5LSJ - chains A and B of the 5 polymer chains in the assembly; structure by X-ray diffraction, 3.25 A resolution.

== Chain A ==
Name: Protein MIS12 homolog
Organism: Homo sapiens
Reference sequence: Q9H081 (MIS12_HUMAN); numbering as in UniProt (aligned over 1-205)
Amino-acid sequence (205 residues; numbered 1 to 205; the number before each row is that of its first residue):
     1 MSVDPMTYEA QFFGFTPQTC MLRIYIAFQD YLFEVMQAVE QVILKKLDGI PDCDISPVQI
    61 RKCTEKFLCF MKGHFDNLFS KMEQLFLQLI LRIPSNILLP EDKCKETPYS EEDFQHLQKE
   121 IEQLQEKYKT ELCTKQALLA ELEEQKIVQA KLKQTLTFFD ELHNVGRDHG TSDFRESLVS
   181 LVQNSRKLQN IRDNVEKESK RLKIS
Unresolved in the structure: 1, 201-205
What the authors report for this chain:
  - mutagenesis - Y8A/F12A/F13A, D30A/E34A/E65A/D76A, E65A/D76A: decreased binding to Centromere protein C
  - mutagenesis - Y8A/F12A/F13A: abolished localization
  - mutagenesis - D30A/E34A (3-fold): decreased binding to FAMCENP-C1-21
  - mutagenesis - D30A/E34A/E65A/D76A: decreased localization

== Chain B ==
Name: Polyamine-modulated factor 1
Organism: Homo sapiens
Reference sequence: Q6P1K2 (PMF1_HUMAN); residue numbers follow UniProt; this construct covers 31-205
Amino-acid sequence (176 residues; numbered 30 to 205; the number before each row is that of its first residue):
    30 MTISRVKLLD TMVDTFLQKL VAAGSYQRFT DCYKCFYQLQ PAMTQQIYDK FIAQLQTSIR
    90 EEISDIKEEG NLEAVLNALD KIVEEGKVRK EPAWRPSGIP EKDLHSVMAP YFLQQRDTLR
   150 RHVQKQEAEN QQLADAVLAG RRQVEELQLQ VQAQQQAWQA LHREQRELVA VLREPE
Unresolved in the structure: 30, 204-205
Construct notes: initiating methionine (30)

== Interface between chain A and chain B ==
Residue-residue contacts (142):
  Y8(A) - R124(B)
  Y8(A) - P125(B)
  F12(A) - V104(B)
  F12(A) - L108(B)  hydrophobic
  F13(A) - L105(B)  hydrophobic
  F13(A) - L108(B)  hydrophobic
  R23(A) - E98(B)  salt bridge
  A27(A) - E91(B)
  F28(A) - F45(B)  hydrophobic
  F28(A) - I88(B)  hydrophobic
  F28(A) - I92(B)  hydrophobic
  Y31(A) - S87(B)
  Y31(A) - E91(B)  hydrogen bond
  V35(A) - F80(B)  hydrophobic
  V35(A) - L84(B)
  M36(A) - F80(B)  hydrophobic
  V39(A) - I76(B)
  V39(A) - F80(B)  hydrophobic
  V42(A) - I76(B)  hydrophobic
  I43(A) - Y62(B)  hydrophobic
  I43(A) - F65(B)  hydrophobic
  I43(A) - I76(B)  hydrophobic
  K46(A) - M72(B)
  Q59(A) - C64(B)
  C63(A) - C61(B)  hydrogen bond (side chain-backbone)
  C63(A) - Y62(B)  hydrophobic
  T64(A) - Y62(B)  hydrogen bond
  K66(A) - C61(B)
  F67(A) - G53(B)
  F67(A) - R57(B)
  F67(A) - F58(B)  hydrophobic
  F67(A) - C61(B)  hydrophobic
  F70(A) - A52(B)  hydrophobic
  F70(A) - G53(B)
  F70(A) - R57(B)
  M71(A) - A52(B)  hydrophobic
  M71(A) - G53(B)
  H74(A) - A52(B)
  F75(A) - F45(B)  hydrophobic
  F75(A) - L49(B)  hydrophobic
  L78(A) - F45(B)
  L78(A) - K48(B)
  L78(A) - L49(B)
  F79(A) - F45(B)
  M82(A) - M41(B)
  M82(A) - F45(B)  hydrophobic
  F86(A) - L38(B)  hydrophobic
  F86(A) - M41(B)  hydrophobic
  F86(A) - V42(B)  hydrophobic
  L89(A) - R34(B)  hydrogen bond (backbone-side chain)
  I90(A) - M41(B)  hydrophobic
  I90(A) - L105(B)  hydrophobic
  R92(A) - R34(B)  hydrogen bond (backbone-side chain)
  I93(A) - R124(B)
  P94(A) - V112(B)  hydrophobic
  S95(A) - P121(B)
  S95(A) - A122(B)  hydrogen bond (backbone-backbone)
  S95(A) - R124(B)  hydrogen bond (backbone-side chain)
  N96(A) - K116(B)
  N96(A) - K119(B)  hydrogen bond (side chain-backbone)
  N96(A) - E120(B)
  N96(A) - A122(B)
  I97(A) - I111(B)
  I97(A) - V112(B)  hydrophobic
  I97(A) - A122(B)
  I97(A) - R124(B)  hydrogen bond (backbone-side chain)
  L98(A) - A122(B)  hydrophobic
  P100(A) - I111(B)
  D102(A) - W123(B)
  C104(A) - S135(B)  hydrogen bond (backbone-side chain)
  C104(A) - V136(B)  hydrophobic
  K105(A) - W123(B)
  K105(A) - D132(B)
  K105(A) - S135(B)
  E106(A) - R118(B)  salt bridge
  P108(A) - S135(B)
  Y109(A) - S135(B)
  Y109(A) - A138(B)  hydrophobic
  Y109(A) - L142(B)
  F114(A) - H134(B)
  F114(A) - F141(B)  hydrophobic
  L117(A) - F141(B)  hydrophobic
  L117(A) - L142(B)  hydrophobic
  L117(A) - R145(B)
  E120(A) - R145(B)
  E120(A) - R149(B)  salt bridge
  I121(A) - F141(B)
  I121(A) - Q144(B)
  I121(A) - R145(B)
  L124(A) - R145(B)
  L124(A) - R149(B)
  L124(A) - V152(B)
  Q125(A) - L148(B)
  K127(A) - V152(B)
  K127(A) - E156(B)  salt bridge
  Y128(A) - H151(B)
  Y128(A) - V152(B)  hydrophobic
  E131(A) - Q155(B)
  E131(A) - E156(B)
  E131(A) - N159(B)  hydrogen bond (backbone-side chain)
  L132(A) - Q155(B)
  T134(A) - N159(B)  hydrogen bond
  K135(A) - E158(B)  salt bridge
  K135(A) - N159(B)
  K135(A) - L162(B)
  L138(A) - N159(B)
  L138(A) - L162(B)  hydrophobic
  L138(A) - A163(B)  hydrophobic
  L138(A) - V166(B)
  L139(A) - L162(B)
  E141(A) - V166(B)
  E141(A) - R170(B)  salt bridge
  L142(A) - A165(B)  hydrophobic
  Q145(A) - V166(B)  hydrogen bond (side chain-backbone)
  Q145(A) - G169(B)
  Q145(A) - R170(B)
  V148(A) - V173(B)  hydrophobic
  Q149(A) - G169(B)
  Q149(A) - Q172(B)
  Q149(A) - L176(B)
  L152(A) - V173(B)
  L152(A) - L176(B)  hydrophobic
  L152(A) - Q177(B)
  T155(A) - V180(B)
  L156(A) - L176(B)  hydrophobic
  L156(A) - Q179(B)
  L156(A) - V180(B)  hydrophobic
  F159(A) - Q183(B)
  F159(A) - Q184(B)
  D160(A) - Q183(B)
  L162(A) - W187(B)  hydrophobic
  F174(A) - W187(B)  hydrophobic
  F174(A) - L190(B)  hydrophobic
  R175(A) - L190(B)
  R175(A) - R192(B)
  L178(A) - E193(B)
  L181(A) - L197(B)  hydrophobic
  V182(A) - L197(B)  hydrophobic
  S185(A) - L201(B)
  R186(A) - E196(B)  salt bridge
  R186(A) - V200(B)
  Q189(A) - V200(B)  hydrogen bond (side chain-backbone)
Other interface residues (no listed pair), chain A (84 interface residues in all): Q11, I24, L32, I50, I60, L85, T107, E111, Q118
Other interface residues (no listed pair), chain B (85 interface residues in all): L37, L68, Q69, Q83, I95, G115, M137, Q194

== Overview ==
Chain A and chain B form an interface of 84 and 85 residues respectively, with 14 hydrogen bonds and 7 salt
bridges. Polar contacts include R23(A)-E98(B), E106(A)-R118(B) and E120(A)-R149(B). The paper reports that
Y8A/F12A/F13A, D30A/E34A/E65A/D76A and E65A/D76A of chain A reduce binding to Centromere protein C;
Y8A/F12A/F13A of chain A abolish localization.
Here chain A is Protein MIS12 homolog and chain B is Polyamine-modulated factor 1, both from Homo sapiens.
Entry 5LSJ (CRYSTAL STRUCTURE OF THE HUMAN KINETOCHORE MIS12-CENP-C delta-HEAD2 COMPLEX) was determined by
X-ray diffraction together with 5LSI and 5LSK from the same study.
